1TZJ - chains B and C of the 4 polymer chains in the assembly; structure by X-ray diffraction, 1.99 A resolution.

Chain B (and C):
Molecule: 1-aminocyclopropane-1-carboxylate deaminase
Organism: Pseudomonas sp
Notes: EC 3.5.99.7; chain C of this document is another copy of the same molecule, construct and numbering; everything in this record applies to it too
UniProt: Q00740 (1A1D_PSEUD); residues 1-338 here = UniProt positions 1-338
Amino-acid sequence (338 residues; each row starts with the number of its first residue):
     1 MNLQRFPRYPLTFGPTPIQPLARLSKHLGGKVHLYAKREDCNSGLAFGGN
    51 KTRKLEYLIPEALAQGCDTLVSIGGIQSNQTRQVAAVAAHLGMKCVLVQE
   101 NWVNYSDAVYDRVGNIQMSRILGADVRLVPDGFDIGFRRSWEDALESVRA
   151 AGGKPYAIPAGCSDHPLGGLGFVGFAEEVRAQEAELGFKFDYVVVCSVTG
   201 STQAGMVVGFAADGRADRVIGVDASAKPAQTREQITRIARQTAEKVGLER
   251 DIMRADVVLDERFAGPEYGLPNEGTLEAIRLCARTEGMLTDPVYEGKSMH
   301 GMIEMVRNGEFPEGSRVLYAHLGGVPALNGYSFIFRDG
Disordered / not traced: 130-139 (chain C: fully traced)
Covalent attachments: pyridoxal phosphate (PLP) linked to Lys-51
Ligand contacts: pyridoxal phosphate (PLP): Asn-50, Lys-54, Asn-79, Ser-163, Cys-196, Ser-197, Val-198, Thr-199, Gly-200, Ser-201, Thr-202, Tyr-294, Glu-295, Leu-322, Gly-323, Gly-324
Swiss-Prot annotation at these positions:
  - active site: Ser-78 (Nucleophile)
  - modified residue: Lys-51 (N6-(pyridoxal phosphate)lysine)

Interface between chain B and chain C:
Pairs across the interface (22; chain B residue first):
  Ile-76(B) / Phe-333(C)  hydrophobic
  Tyr-105(B) / Ser-106(C)  hydrogen bond
  Ser-106(B) / Tyr-105(C)  hydrogen bond
  Ser-106(B) / Asp-107(C)
  Ser-106(B) / Phe-333(C)
  Ser-106(B) / Ile-334(C)
  Asp-107(B) / Ser-106(C)
  Asp-107(B) / Asp-107(C)
  Asp-107(B) / Ala-108(C)  hydrogen bond (side chain-backbone)
  Asp-107(B) / Phe-333(C)
  Ala-108(B) / Asp-107(C)  hydrogen bond (backbone-side chain)
  Ala-108(B) / Ser-332(C)
  Asp-111(B) / Phe-333(C)
  Ser-332(B) / Ala-108(C)
  Phe-333(B) / Ile-76(C)  hydrophobic
  Phe-333(B) / Asn-101(C)
  Phe-333(B) / Ser-106(C)
  Phe-333(B) / Asp-107(C)
  Phe-333(B) / Asp-111(C)
  Ile-334(B) / Ser-106(C)
  Arg-336(B) / Asp-131(C)  salt bridge
  Asp-337(B) / Pro-130(C)
Also at the interface, not in a pair above, chain B (14 interface residues in all): Asn-101, Val-109, Tyr-110
Also at the interface, not in a pair above, chain C (16 interface residues in all): Val-109, Tyr-110, Val-129, Arg-336

In short:
Chain B and chain C form an interface of 14 and 16 residues respectively; the contacts include 4 hydrogen
bonds and 1 salt bridge. Polar contacts include Arg-336(B)/Asp-131(C), Tyr-105(B)/Ser-106(C) and
Asp-107(B)/Ala-108(C). Covalently linked pyridoxal phosphate: at Lys-51(B). UniProt lists active-site residue
Ser-78(B) on chain B.
Both chains are 1-aminocyclopropane-1-carboxylate deaminase (Pseudomonas sp). Entry 1TZJ (Crystal Structure of
1-aminocyclopropane-1-carboxylate deaminase complexed with d-vinyl glycine) was determined by X-ray
diffraction, deposited together with 1TYZ, 1TZ2, 1TZK and 1TZM.
